Entry 1E78 (X-ray diffraction, 2.60 A resolution); this record covers chain A.

[Chain A]
Molecule: Serum albumin
Organism: Homo sapiens
UniProtKB: P02768 (ALBU_HUMAN); residues 1-585 here correspond to UniProt positions 25-609 (UniProt number = residue number + 24)
Amino-acid sequence (585 residues; numbered 1 to 585; the number before each row is that of its first residue):
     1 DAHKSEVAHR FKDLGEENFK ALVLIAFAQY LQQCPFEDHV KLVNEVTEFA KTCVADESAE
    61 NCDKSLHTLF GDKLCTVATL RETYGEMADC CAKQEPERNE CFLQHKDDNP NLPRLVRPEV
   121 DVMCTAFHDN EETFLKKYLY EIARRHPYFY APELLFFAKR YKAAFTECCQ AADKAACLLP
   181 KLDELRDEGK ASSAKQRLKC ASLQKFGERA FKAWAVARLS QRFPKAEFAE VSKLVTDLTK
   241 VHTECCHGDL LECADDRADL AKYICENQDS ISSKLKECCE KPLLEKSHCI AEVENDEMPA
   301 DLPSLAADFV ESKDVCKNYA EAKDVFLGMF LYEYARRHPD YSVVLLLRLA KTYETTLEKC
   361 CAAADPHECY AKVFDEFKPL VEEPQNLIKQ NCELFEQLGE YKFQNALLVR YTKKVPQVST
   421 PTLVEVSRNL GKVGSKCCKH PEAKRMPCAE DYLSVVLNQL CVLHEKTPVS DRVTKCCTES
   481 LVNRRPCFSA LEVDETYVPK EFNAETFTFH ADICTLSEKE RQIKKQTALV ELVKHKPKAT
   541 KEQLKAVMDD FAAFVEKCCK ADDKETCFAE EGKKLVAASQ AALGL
Not modelled in the structure: 1-4, 583-585
Swiss-Prot annotation at these positions:
  - binding site (Cu cation): H3
  - binding site (Ca(2+)): E6, D13, E244, D249, E252, D255, D259
  - binding site (Zn(2+)): H67, H247, D249
  - binding site ((4Z,15Z)-bilirubin IXalpha): K240
  - site: K4 (Not glycated), K20 (Not glycated), K41 (Not glycated), K64 (Not glycated), K73 (Not glycated), K93 (Not glycated), K106 (Not glycated), K136 (Not glycated), K159 (Not glycated), K174 (Not glycated), K181 (Not glycated), K190 (Not glycated), K195 (Not glycated), K199 (Aspirin-acetylated lysine), K205 (Not glycated), K212 (Not glycated), K240 (Not glycated), K262 (Not glycated), K274 (Not glycated), K286 (Not glycated) and 18 more in UniProt
  - modified residue: S5 (Phosphoserine), S58 (Phosphoserine), S65 (Phosphoserine), T83 (Phosphothreonine), K205 (N6-succinyllysine), S273 (Phosphoserine), S419 (Phosphoserine), T420 (Phosphothreonine), T422 (Phosphothreonine), K436 (N6-succinyllysine), S489 (Phosphoserine), K519 (N6-succinyllysine), K534 (N6-methyllysine), K564 (N6-succinyllysine)
  - glycosylation: K12 (N-linked (Glc) (glycation) lysine), K51 (N-linked (Glc) (glycation) lysine), K137 (N-linked (Glc) (glycation) lysine), K162 (N-linked (Glc) (glycation) lysine), K199 (N-linked (Glc) (glycation) lysine), K225 (N-linked (Glc) (glycation) lysine), K233 (N-linked (Glc) (glycation) lysine), K276 (N-linked (Glc) (glycation) lysine), K281 (N-linked (Glc) (glycation) lysine), K313 (N-linked (Glc) (glycation) lysine), K317 (N-linked (Glc) (glycation) lysine), N318 (N-linked (GlcNAc...) asparagine), K323 (N-linked (Glc) (glycation) lysine), K351 (N-linked (Glc) (glycation) lysine), K378 (N-linked (Glc) (glycation) lysine), K413 (N-linked (Glc) (glycation) lysine), K439 (N-linked (Glc) (glycation) lysine), K444 (N-linked (Glc) (glycation) lysine), D494 (N-linked (GlcNAc...) asparagine), K525 (N-linked (Glc) (glycation) lysine) and 4 more in UniProt
Cystine bridges: C53-C62, C75-C91, C90-C101, C124-C169, C168-C177, C200-C246, C245-C253, C265-C279, C278-C289, C316-C361, C360-C369, C392-C438, C437-C448, C461-C477, C476-C487, C514-C559, C558-C567

[Summary]
Curated annotation (UniProt) lists Cu cation-binding residue H3, 7 Ca2+-binding residues, 3 Zn2+-binding
residues and (4Z,15Z)-bilirubin IXalpha-binding residue K240.
Chain A is Serum albumin (Homo sapiens); the structure, Crystal structure of human serum albumin, was
determined by X-ray diffraction together with 1E7A, 1E7B and 1E7C from the same study.
